Entry 5VSU (X-ray diffraction, 3.10 A resolution); this record covers chains A and B of the 9 polymer chains in the assembly.

Chain A:
Molecule: U4/U6 snRNA-associated-splicing factor PRP24
Organism: Saccharomyces cerevisiae (strain ATCC 204508 / S288c)
Reference sequence: P49960 (PRP24_YEAST); residue numbers follow UniProt; this construct covers 1-444
Amino-acid sequence (452 residues; each row starts with the number of its first residue):
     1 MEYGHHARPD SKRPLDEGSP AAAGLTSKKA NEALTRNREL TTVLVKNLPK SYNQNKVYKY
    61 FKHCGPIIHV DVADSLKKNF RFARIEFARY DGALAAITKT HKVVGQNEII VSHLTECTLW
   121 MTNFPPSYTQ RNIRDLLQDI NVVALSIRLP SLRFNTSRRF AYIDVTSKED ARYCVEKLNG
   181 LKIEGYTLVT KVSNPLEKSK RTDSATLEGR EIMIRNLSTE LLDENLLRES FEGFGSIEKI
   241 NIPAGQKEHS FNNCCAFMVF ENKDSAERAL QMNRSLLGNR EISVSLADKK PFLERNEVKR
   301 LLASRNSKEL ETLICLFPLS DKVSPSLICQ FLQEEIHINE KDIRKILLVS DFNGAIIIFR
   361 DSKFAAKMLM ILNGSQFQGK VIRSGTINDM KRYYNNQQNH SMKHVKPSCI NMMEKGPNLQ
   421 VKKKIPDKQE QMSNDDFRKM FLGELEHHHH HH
Disordered / not traced: 1-25, 399-431, 446-452
Differences from the reference sequence: expression tag (445-452)
UniProt features mapped onto this chain:
  - modified residue: Ser19 (Phosphoserine)
What the authors report for this chain:
  - mutagenesis - D361A/S362A/K363A/K367A/L369A/M370A/I371A/N373A: unchanged binding to Saccharomyces cerevisiae strain T8 chromosome XII sequence
  - mutagenesis - D361A/S362A/K363A/K367A/L369A/M370A/I371A/N373A: decreased binding to U6 snRNA-associated Sm-like protein LSm2 (chain B)
  - mutagenesis - D361A/S362A/K363A/K367A/L369A/M370A/I371A/N373A: decreased growth

Chain B:
Molecule: U6 snRNA-associated Sm-like protein LSm2
Organism: Saccharomyces cerevisiae (strain ATCC 204508 / S288c)
Reference sequence: P38203 (LSM2_YEAST); residue numbers follow UniProt; this construct covers 1-95
Amino-acid sequence (98 residues; row label = number of the first residue in the row; numbers below 1 keep their minus sign (Met-2 is residue -2)):
    -2 MGSMLFFSFF KTLVDQEVVV ELKNDIEIKG TLQSVDQFLN LKLDNISCTD EKKYPHLGSV
    58 RNIFIRGSTV RYVYLNKNMV DTNLLQDATR REVMTERK
Differences from the reference sequence: initiating methionine (-2); expression tag (-1 to 0)
UniProt features mapped onto this chain:
  - mutagenesis: Lys20 (K20A/E: Inviable. Decreases binding affinity for U6 snRNA), Phe35 (F35A: Strongly reduces affinity for poly-U RNA ends), Asn37 (N37A: Strongly reduces affinity for poly-U RNA ends), Arg63 (R63A: Strongly reduces affinity for poly-U RNA ends)
What the authors report for this chain:
  - binding site for Saccharomyces cerevisiae strain T8 chromosome XII sequence: Lys20
  - mutagenesis - K20A, K20E: abolished growth
  - mutagenesis - K20E: decreased binding to U6 3'-end

Interface between chain A and chain B:
Residue-residue contacts (20):
  Lys363(A) with Val11(B), hydrogen bond (side chain-backbone); Asp12(B), salt bridge
  Ala366(A) with Lys8(B)
  Lys367(A) with Leu81(B)
  Leu369(A) with Met1(B), hydrophobic; Ser5(B); Lys8(B)
  Met370(A) with Ser5(B); Phe6(B), hydrophobic; Leu81(B), hydrophobic; Arg88(B), hydrogen bond (backbone-side chain)
  Ile371(A) with Arg88(B), hydrogen bond (backbone-side chain)
  Asn373(A) with Arg88(B), hydrogen bond (backbone-side chain)
  Gly374(A) with Arg88(B)
  Arg383(A) with Met-2(B), hydrogen bond (side chain-backbone); Gly-1(B); Thr92(B)
  Asp389(A) with Met1(B)
  Arg392(A) with Met-2(B); Gln34(B), hydrogen bond
Interface residues without a listed pair, chain A (15 interface residues in all): Leu372, Ser375, Ser384, Gly385
Interface residues without a listed pair, chain B (17 interface residues in all): Leu2, Thr9, Leu82, Ala85, Glu89
Interface features reported in the paper:
  - interface residues, chain A: Lys363(A), Lys367(A), Leu369(A), Met370(A), Ile371(A), Asn373(A)

In short:
15 residues of chain A and 17 residues of chain B are in contact, with 6 hydrogen bonds and 1 salt bridge.
Polar pairs include Lys363(A)-Asp12(B), Lys363(A)-Val11(B) and Met370(A)-Arg88(B). From the paper: a binding
site for Saccharomyces cerevisiae strain T8 chromosome XII sequence at Lys20(B); K20A and K20E of chain B
abolish growth.
Here chain A is U4/U6 snRNA-associated-splicing factor PRP24 and chain B is U6 snRNA-associated Sm-like
protein LSm2, both from Saccharomyces cerevisiae (strain ATCC 204508 / S288c). Entry 5VSU (Structure of yeast
U6 snRNP with 2'-phosphate terminated U6 RNA) was determined by X-ray diffraction (same publication as 6ASO).
